PDB entry 7E49 | X-ray diffraction, 1.57 A resolution | chains A and C of the 3 polymer chains in the assembly

[Chain A (and C)]
Molecule: Macrophage migration inhibitory factor
Source organism: Homo sapiens
Notes: EC 5.3.2.1, 5.3.3.12; chain C of this document is another copy of the same molecule, construct and numbering; everything in this record applies to it too
UniProt: P14174 (MIF_HUMAN); residues 1-114 here correspond to UniProt positions 2-115 (UniProt number = residue number + 1)
Chain sequence (114 residues; row label = number of the first residue in the row):
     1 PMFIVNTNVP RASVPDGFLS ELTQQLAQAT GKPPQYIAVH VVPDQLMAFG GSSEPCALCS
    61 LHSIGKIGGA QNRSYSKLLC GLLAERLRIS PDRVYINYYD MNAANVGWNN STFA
Small-molecule neighbours: myricetin (MYC; 3,5,7-trihydroxy-2-(3,4,5-trihydroxyphenyl)-4H-chromen-4-one): Pro-1, Lys-32, Tyr-36, Ile-64, Ala-103, Phe-113
Swiss-Prot annotation at these positions:
  - active site: Pro-1 (Proton acceptor)
  - binding site (substrate): Lys-32, Ile-64, Asn-97
  - modified residue: Lys-77 (N6-acetyllysine)

[Interface between chain A and chain C]
Residue-residue contacts (60):
  Pro-1(A) with Tyr-95(C)
  Met-2(A) with Leu-58(C), hydrophobic; Tyr-95(C), hydrophobic; Asn-97(C)
  Arg-11(A) with Leu-46(C)
  Leu-19(A) with Leu-46(C), hydrophobic; Met-47(C)
  Thr-23(A) with Gly-51(C)
  Pro-34(A) with Gly-50(C)
  Gln-35(A) with Gly-50(C)
  Tyr-36(A) with Tyr-95(C), hydrogen bond (backbone-side chain)
  Ile-37(A) with Ala-48(C); Phe-49(C); Gly-50(C), hydrogen bond (backbone-backbone)
  Ala-38(A) with Ala-48(C); Leu-58(C), hydrophobic; Tyr-95(C), hydrophobic
  Val-39(A) with Met-47(C); Ala-48(C), hydrogen bond (backbone-backbone)
  His-40(A) with Asn-6(C); Gln-45(C), hydrogen bond; Leu-46(C); Met-47(C); Leu-58(C)
  Val-41(A) with Leu-46(C), hydrogen bond (backbone-backbone)
  Val-42(A) with Gln-45(C)
  His-62(A) with Asn-97(C); Tyr-99(C), hydrogen bond
  Met-101(A) with Asn-97(C)
  Ala-104(A) with Asn-72(C), hydrogen bond (backbone-side chain)
  Asn-105(A) with Ile-67(C); Asn-72(C), hydrogen bond; Ile-96(C); Asn-97(C); Tyr-98(C), hydrogen bond (backbone-backbone)
  Val-106(A) with Ile-96(C); Asn-97(C)
  Gly-107(A) with Ser-76(C); Val-94(C); Tyr-95(C); Ile-96(C), hydrogen bond (backbone-backbone); Tyr-98(C)
  Trp-108(A) with Phe-49(C); Asp-92(C), hydrogen bond (side chain-backbone); Val-94(C); Tyr-95(C)
  Asn-109(A) with Pro-91(C), hydrogen bond (backbone-backbone); Asp-92(C)
  Asn-110(A) with Arg-73(C); Ser-76(C); Lys-77(C), hydrogen bond (backbone-backbone); Cys-80(C), hydrogen bond (backbone-side chain); Gly-81(C); Pro-91(C)
  Ser-111(A) with Arg-73(C); Ser-76(C), hydrogen bond (backbone-side chain)
  Thr-112(A) with Asn-72(C); Arg-73(C); Ser-76(C)
  Phe-113(A) with Tyr-95(C), hydrophobic
Interface residues without a listed pair, chain A (27 interface residues in all): Ala-114
Interface residues without a listed pair, chain C (27 interface residues in all): Ser-53, Gly-69, Arg-93

[Summary]
Chain A and chain C each contribute 27 residues to their interface, with 15 hydrogen bonds. Polar pairs
include Tyr-36(A)/Tyr-95(C), His-40(A)/Gln-45(C) and His-62(A)/Tyr-99(C). Ligands of chain A: myricetin.
Curated annotation (UniProt) lists active-site residue Pro-1(A) and 3 substrate-binding residues on chain A.
Both chains are Macrophage migration inhibitory factor (Homo sapiens). Entry 7E49 (Crystal structure of MIF
bound to compound10) was determined by X-ray diffraction, deposited together with 7E45, 7E47, 7E4A, 7E4B and
7E4C.
